6GYB - chains a and d of the 42 polymer chains in the assembly; structure by electron microscopy, 3.28 A resolution.

[Chain a (and d)]
Molecule: VirB7
From: Xanthomonas axonopodis pv. citri (strain 306)
Notes: chain d of this document is another copy of the same molecule, construct and numbering; everything in this record applies to it too
UniProt: Q8PJB3 (Q8PJB3_XANAC); residue numbers follow UniProt; this construct covers 1-139
Amino-acid sequence (139 residues; row label = number of the first residue in the row):
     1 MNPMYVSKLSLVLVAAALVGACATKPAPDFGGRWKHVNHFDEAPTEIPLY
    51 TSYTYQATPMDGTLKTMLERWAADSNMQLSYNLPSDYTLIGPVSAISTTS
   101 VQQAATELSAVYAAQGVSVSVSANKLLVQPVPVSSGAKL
Disordered / not traced: 1-21, 133-139

[Chain a / chain d interface]
Residue-residue contacts (28):
  Asn-38(a) / Pro-59(d)
  Phe-40(a) / Thr-58(d)
  Phe-40(a) / Pro-59(d)  hydrophobic
  Phe-40(a) / Leu-89(d)  hydrophobic
  Phe-40(a) / Ile-90(d)
  Phe-40(a) / Gly-91(d)
  Phe-40(a) / Ser-94(d)
  Asp-41(a) / Leu-89(d)
  Asp-41(a) / Ile-90(d)
  Asp-41(a) / Gly-91(d)  hydrogen bond (backbone-backbone)
  Ala-43(a) / Thr-88(d)
  Ala-43(a) / Ile-90(d)
  Pro-44(a) / Thr-88(d)
  Pro-44(a) / Ile-90(d)
  Pro-44(a) / Gln-115(d)
  Thr-45(a) / Asp-86(d)
  Thr-45(a) / Tyr-87(d)
  Thr-45(a) / Thr-88(d)  hydrogen bond (backbone-backbone)
  Glu-46(a) / Ser-85(d)
  Glu-46(a) / Asp-86(d)
  Glu-46(a) / Tyr-87(d)  hydrogen bond
  Ile-47(a) / Ser-85(d)
  Ile-47(a) / Asp-86(d)  hydrogen bond (backbone-backbone)
  Pro-48(a) / Ser-85(d)
  Leu-49(a) / Tyr-81(d)  hydrophobic
  Leu-49(a) / Leu-83(d)
  Leu-49(a) / Pro-84(d)  hydrogen bond (backbone-backbone)
  Leu-49(a) / Ser-85(d)
Also at the interface, not in a pair above, chain a (12 interface residues in all): Glu-42, Tyr-50
Also at the interface, not in a pair above, chain d (17 interface residues in all): Ala-57, Thr-63, Tyr-112

[In short]
12 residues of chain a face 17 of chain d across their interface; the contacts include 5 hydrogen bonds. Polar
contacts include Glu-46(a)/Tyr-87(d), Asp-41(a)/Gly-91(d) and Thr-45(a)/Thr-88(d).
Both chains are VirB7 (Xanthomonas axonopodis pv. citri (strain 306)). Entry 6GYB (Cryo-EM structure of the
bacteria-killing type IV secretion system core complex from Xanthomonas citri) was determined by electron
microscopy.
